PDB entry 1Y8W | X-ray diffraction, 2.90 A resolution | chains A and D of the 4 polymer chains in the assembly

[Chain A]
Name: Hemoglobin alpha chain
Source organism: Homo sapiens
UniProtKB: P69905 (HBA_HUMAN); residues 1-141 here = UniProt positions 1-141
Amino-acid sequence (141 residues; numbered 1 to 141; the number before each row is that of its first residue):
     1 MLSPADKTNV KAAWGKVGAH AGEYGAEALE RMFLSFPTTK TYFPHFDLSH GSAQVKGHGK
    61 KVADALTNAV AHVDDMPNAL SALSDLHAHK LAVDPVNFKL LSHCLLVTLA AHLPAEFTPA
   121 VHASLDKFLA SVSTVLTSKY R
Sequence notes: engineered mutation Met1 (Val in P69905), Ala92 (Arg in P69905)
Ion coordination: heme Fe: His87 (together with oxygen molecule)
Residues lining bound ligands: heme / oxygen molecule: Leu29, Met32, Thr39, Tyr42, Phe43, His45, Phe46, His58, Lys61, Val62, Ala65, Leu66, Leu83, Leu86, His87, Leu91, Val93, Asn97, Phe98, Leu101, Val132, Leu136
Curated features (UniProtKB/Swiss-Prot):
  - site: Lys61 (Not glycated)
  - natural variant: Asp6 (A6D: In J-Toronto; this construct carries the variant), Ala13 (A13D: In J-Paris 1/J-Aljezur), Glu27 (A27E: In Shenyang; this construct carries the variant), Lys61 (K61N: In Zambia; deletion: In Clinic), Asp64 (A64D: In Pontoise; this construct carries the variant), Asp75 (D75A: In Lille; D75G: In Chapel Hill; D75N: In G-Pest), Ala111 (A111D: In Petah Tikva)

[Chain D]
Name: Hemoglobin beta chain
Source organism: Homo sapiens
UniProtKB: P68871 (HBB_HUMAN); residue numbers follow UniProt; this construct covers 1-146
Amino-acid sequence (146 residues; each row starts with the number of its first residue):
     1 VHLTPEEKSA VTALWGKVNV DEVGGEALGR LLVVYPWTQR FFESFGDLST PDAVMGNPKV
    61 KAHGKKVLGA FSDGLAHLDN LKGTFATLSE LHCDKLHVDP ENFRLLGNVL VCVLAHHFGK
   121 EFTPPVQAAY QKVVAGVANA LAHKYH
Ion coordination: heme Fe: His92 (together with oxygen molecule)
Residues lining bound ligands: heme / oxygen molecule: Leu28, Leu31, Thr38, Phe41, Phe42, Phe45, His63, Lys66, Val67, Ala70, Phe85, Leu88, Leu91, His92, Leu96, Val98, Asn102, Phe103, Leu106, Val137, Leu141
Curated features (UniProtKB/Swiss-Prot):
  - natural variant: Leu3 (H3L: In Graz; this construct carries the variant), Glu7 (E7A: In G-Makassar; E7K: In Hb C; E7Q: In Machida; E7V: In SKCA), Lys8 (E8K: In G-Siriraj; this construct carries the variant), Val11 (A11V: In Iraq-Halabja; this construct carries the variant), Gly16 (W16G: In Randwick; this construct carries the variant), Val23 (E23V: In D-Granada; this construct carries the variant), Gly24 (V24G: In Miyashiro; this construct carries the variant), Gly25 (G25D: In Moscva; G25R: In Riverdale-Bronx; G25V: In Savannah), Leu32 (L32P: In Yokohama), Val33 (L33V: In Muscat; this construct carries the variant), Arg40 (Q40R: In Tianshui; this construct carries the variant), Phe42 (F42Y: In Mequon; deletion: In Bruxelles), 11 further natural variant entries in UniProt

[Interface between chain A and chain D]
Pairs across the interface (19):
  Pro37(A) with His146(D)
  Thr38(A) with Pro100(D)
  Lys40(A) with His146(D), hydrogen bond (side chain-backbone)
  Thr41(A) with His97(D); Asp99(D); Tyr145(D)
  Tyr42(A) with Asp99(D), hydrogen bond
  Pro44(A) with His97(D)
  His89(A) with Arg40(D)
  Lys90(A) with Arg40(D), hydrogen bond (backbone-side chain)
  Ala92(A) with Trp37(D), hydrophobic; Arg40(D)
  Asp94(A) with Glu101(D)
  Val96(A) with Glu101(D)
  Asn97(A) with Asp99(D)
  Arg141(A) with Val34(D), hydrogen bond (side chain-backbone); Tyr35(D); Pro36(D); Trp37(D)
Other interface residues (no listed pair), chain A (14 interface residues in all): Leu91
Other interface residues (no listed pair), chain D (12 interface residues in all): Val98

[Summary]
14 residues of chain A and 12 residues of chain D are in contact, with 4 hydrogen bonds. Polar contacts
include Lys40(A)-His146(D), Tyr42(A)-Asp99(D) and Lys90(A)-Arg40(D). Bound to chain A: heme / oxygen molecule.
Ligands of chain D: heme / oxygen molecule.
Here chain A is Hemoglobin alpha chain and chain D is Hemoglobin beta chain, both from Homo sapiens. Entry
1Y8W (T-To-T(High) quaternary transitions in human hemoglobin: alphaR92A oxy (2mM IHP, 20% PEG) (10 test
sets)) was determined by X-ray diffraction, deposited together with 1XXT, 1XY0, 1XZ5, 1XZ7, 1XZU, 1XZV and 45
further entries.
